5ZSA - chains B and A of the 4 polymer chains in the assembly; structure by X-ray diffraction, 2.50 A resolution.

== Chain B (and A) ==
Protein: Toll-like receptor 7
Source organism: Macaca mulatta
Notes: chain A of this document is another copy of the same molecule, construct and numbering; everything in this record applies to it too
UniProtKB: B3Y653 (B3Y653_MACMU); residues 27-839 here = UniProt positions 27-839
Chain sequence (823 residues; row label = number of the first residue in the row):
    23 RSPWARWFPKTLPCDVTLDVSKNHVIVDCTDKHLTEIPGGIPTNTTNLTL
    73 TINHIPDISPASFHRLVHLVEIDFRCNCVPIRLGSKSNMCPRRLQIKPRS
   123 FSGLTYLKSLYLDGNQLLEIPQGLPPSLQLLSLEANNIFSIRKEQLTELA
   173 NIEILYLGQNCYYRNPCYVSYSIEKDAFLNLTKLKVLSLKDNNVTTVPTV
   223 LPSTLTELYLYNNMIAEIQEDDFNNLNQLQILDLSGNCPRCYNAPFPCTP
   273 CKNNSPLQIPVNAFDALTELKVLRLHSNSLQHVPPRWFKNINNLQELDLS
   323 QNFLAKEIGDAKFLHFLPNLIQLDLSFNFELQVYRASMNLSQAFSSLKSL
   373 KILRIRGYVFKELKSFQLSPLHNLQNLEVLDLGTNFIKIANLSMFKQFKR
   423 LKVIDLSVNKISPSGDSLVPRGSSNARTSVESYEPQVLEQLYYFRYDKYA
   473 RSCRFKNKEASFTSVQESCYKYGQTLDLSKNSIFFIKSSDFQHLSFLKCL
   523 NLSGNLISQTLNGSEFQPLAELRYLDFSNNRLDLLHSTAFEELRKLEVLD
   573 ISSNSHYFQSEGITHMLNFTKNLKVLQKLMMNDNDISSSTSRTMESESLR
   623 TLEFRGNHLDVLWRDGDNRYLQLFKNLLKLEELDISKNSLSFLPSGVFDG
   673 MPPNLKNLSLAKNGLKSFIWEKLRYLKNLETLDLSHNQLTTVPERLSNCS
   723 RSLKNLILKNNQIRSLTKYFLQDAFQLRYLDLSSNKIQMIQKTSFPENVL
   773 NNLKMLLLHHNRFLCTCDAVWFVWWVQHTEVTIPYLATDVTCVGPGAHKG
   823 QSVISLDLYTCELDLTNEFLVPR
Unresolved in the structure: 23-26, 436-458, 479-489, 836-845 (chain A: 23-26, 436-458, 477-489, 836-845)
Cystine bridges: C36-C51, C98-C475, C100-C112, C183-C189, C260-C273, C263-C270, C491-C521, C787-C814, C789-C833
Covalently attached groups: N-acetylglucosamine (NAG) linked to N69, N215, N361, N413, N523, N534, N590, N679, N720
Sequence notes: expression tag (23-26, 840-845); engineered mutation Q167 (Asn in B3Y653), Q389 (Asn in B3Y653), Q488 (Asn in B3Y653), Q799 (Asn in B3Y653)
Small-molecule neighbours:
  - IMDQ (IDQ; 1-[[4-(aminomethyl)phenyl]methyl]-2-butyl-imidazo[4,5-c]quinolin-4-amine), molecule 1: Y264, N265, F349, F351, Q354, V355, Y356, V381, F408, K432
  - IMDQ (IDQ), molecule 2: T532, D555, L557, G584, I585, T586

== How chain B and chain A interact ==
Contacting residue pairs - 78 pairs, chain B then chain A:
  R104(B) with D637(A); G638(A)
  S107(B) with K688(A)
  K108(B) with D637(A), salt bridge; F664(A); S689(A)
  S109(B) with K688(A), hydrogen bond
  Y185(B) with R636(A), hydrogen bond; G638(A)
  R186(B) with R636(A); D637(A), hydrogen bond (side chain-backbone)
  Y264(B) with T586(A), hydrogen bond
  N265(B) with G584(A), hydrogen bond (side chain-backbone); I585(A); T586(A), hydrogen bond; T612(A), hydrogen bond
  A266(B) with R641(A), hydrogen bond (backbone-side chain)
  P267(B) with D639(A); R641(A), hydrogen bond (backbone-side chain)
  F268(B) with R641(A)
  P269(B) with G638(A); D639(A); R641(A)
  F408(B) with I585(A), hydrophobic
  V430(B) with S582(A)
  K432(B) with S530(A); T532(A); Y579(A)
  Q462(B) with E583(A)
  L463(B) with E583(A)
  Y464(B) with E583(A), hydrogen bond (backbone-side chain)
  Y465(B) with E583(A), hydrogen bond (backbone-side chain)
  F466(B) with E583(A), hydrogen bond (backbone-side chain); G584(A)
  K502(B) with H578(A); Q581(A), hydrogen bond
  N503(B) with R553(A), hydrogen bond (backbone-side chain)
  S504(B) with S530(A)
  F506(B) with F506(A), hydrophobic
  G526(B) with R553(A), hydrogen bond (backbone-side chain)
  N527(B) with R553(A), hydrogen bond (backbone-side chain)
  L528(B) with L528(A); R553(A)
  S530(B) with S504(A)
  R553(B) with N503(A), hydrogen bond (side chain-backbone); G526(A), hydrogen bond (side chain-backbone); N527(A), hydrogen bond (side chain-backbone); L528(A)
  H578(B) with K502(A)
  Y579(B) with K432(A)
  Q581(B) with K502(A)
  S582(B) with V430(A)
  E583(B) with L463(A); Y464(A), hydrogen bond (side chain-backbone); Y465(A), hydrogen bond (side chain-backbone); F466(A), hydrogen bond (side chain-backbone)
  G584(B) with N265(A); F466(A)
  I585(B) with N265(A); F408(A), hydrophobic
  T586(B) with Y264(A), hydrogen bond; N265(A), hydrogen bond
  T612(B) with N265(A), hydrogen bond
  R636(B) with Y185(A); R186(A)
  D637(B) with R104(A); K108(A), salt bridge; R186(A), hydrogen bond (backbone-side chain)
  G638(B) with Y185(A); P269(A)
  D639(B) with P269(A)
  R641(B) with A266(A), hydrogen bond (side chain-backbone); P267(A); F268(A), hydrogen bond (side chain-backbone); P269(A)
  F664(B) with K108(A)
  K688(B) with S109(A)
  S689(B) with K108(A)
Other interface residues (no listed pair), chain B (53 interface residues in all): I103, F349, T406, R467, T532, D555, R784
Other interface residues (no listed pair), chain A (51 interface residues in all): I103, F349, T406, Q462, D555, R784

== Summary ==
53 residues of chain B face 51 of chain A across their interface; the contacts include 28 hydrogen bonds and 2
salt bridges. Among the polar pairs are K108(B)-D637(A), S109(B)-K688(A) and Y185(B)-R636(A). Ligands of chain
B: IMDQ.
Chain B and chain A are both Toll-like receptor 7 (Macaca mulatta); the structure, Crystal structure of monkey
TLR7 in complex with IMDQ and UUUUUU, was determined by X-ray diffraction (same publication as 5ZSB, 5ZSC,
5ZSD, 5ZSE, 5ZSL, 5ZSM and 5ZSN).
